PDB entry 5OYJ | X-ray diffraction, 2.38 A resolution | chains B and C of the 4 polymer chains in the assembly

# Chain B
Protein: DARPin D4b
From: synthetic construct
Notes: antibody fragment or engineered binder
Amino-acid sequence (169 residues; row label = number of the first residue in the row):
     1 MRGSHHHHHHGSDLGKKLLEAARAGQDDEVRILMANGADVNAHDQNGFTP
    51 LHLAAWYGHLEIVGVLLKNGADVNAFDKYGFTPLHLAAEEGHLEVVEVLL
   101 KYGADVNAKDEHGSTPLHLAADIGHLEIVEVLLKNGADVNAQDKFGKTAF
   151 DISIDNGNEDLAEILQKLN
Unresolved in the structure: 1-12

# Chain C
Protein: Vascular endothelial growth factor receptor 2
From: Homo sapiens
Notes: EC 2.7.10.1
UniProt: P35968 (VGFR2_HUMAN); numbering as in UniProt (aligned over 326-549)
Amino-acid sequence (234 residues; each row starts with the number of its first residue):
   322 APLAEKPFVAFGSGMESLVEATVGERVRIPAKYLGYPPPEIKWYKNGIPL
   372 ESNHTIKAGHVLTIMEVSERDTGNYTVILTNPISKEKQSHVVSLVVYVPP
   422 QIGEKSLISPVDSYQYGTTQTLTCTVYAIPPPHHIHWYWQLEEECANEPS
   472 QAVSVTNPYPCEEWRSVEDFQGGNKIEVNKNQFALIEGKNKTVSTLVIQA
   522 ANVSALYKCEAVNKVGRGERVISFHVTRHHHHHH
Unresolved in the structure: 470-477, 553-555
Disulfide bonds: Cys445-Cys530, Cys466-Cys482
Covalently attached groups: N-acetylglucosamine (NAG) linked to Asn374, Asn395, Asn511, Asn523
Differences from the reference sequence: expression tag (322-325, 550-555)
UniProt features mapped onto this chain:
  - glycosylation (N-linked (GlcNAc...) asparagine): Asn374, Asn395, Asn511, Asn523
  - natural variant: Cys482 (C482R: Probable risk factor for HCI)

# Interface between chain B and chain C
Pairs across the interface - 8 pairs, chain B then chain C:
  Leu126(B) - Leu506(C)
  Glu127(B) - Leu506(C)
  Glu130(B) - Leu506(C)
  Asp160(B) - Ile507(C)
  Asp160(B) - Glu508(C)  hydrogen bond (side chain-backbone)
  Glu163(B) - Glu508(C)
  Glu163(B) - Gly509(C)
  Ile164(B) - Leu506(C)  hydrophobic
Also at the interface, not in a pair above, chain B (7 interface residues in all): Lys167

# Overview
7 residues of chain B and 4 residues of chain C are in contact; the contacts include 1 hydrogen bond. Its one
hydrogen-bonded contact is Asp160(B)-Glu508(C). Covalently linked N-acetylglucosamine: at Asn374(C),
Asn395(C), Asn511(C) and Asn523(C).
Chain B is DARPin D4b (synthetic construct) and chain C is Vascular endothelial growth factor receptor 2 (Homo
sapiens); the structure, Crystal structure of VEGFR-2 domains 4-5 in complex with DARPin D4b, was determined
by X-ray diffraction.
